PDB entry 9EVO | X-ray diffraction, 2.10 A resolution | chain A

# Chain A
Molecule: Apical membrane antigen 1
Source organism: Plasmodium falciparum 3D7
UniProt: Q7KQK5 (Q7KQK5_PLAF7); residues 97-442 here = UniProt positions 97-442
Chain sequence (363 residues; row label = number of the first residue in the row):
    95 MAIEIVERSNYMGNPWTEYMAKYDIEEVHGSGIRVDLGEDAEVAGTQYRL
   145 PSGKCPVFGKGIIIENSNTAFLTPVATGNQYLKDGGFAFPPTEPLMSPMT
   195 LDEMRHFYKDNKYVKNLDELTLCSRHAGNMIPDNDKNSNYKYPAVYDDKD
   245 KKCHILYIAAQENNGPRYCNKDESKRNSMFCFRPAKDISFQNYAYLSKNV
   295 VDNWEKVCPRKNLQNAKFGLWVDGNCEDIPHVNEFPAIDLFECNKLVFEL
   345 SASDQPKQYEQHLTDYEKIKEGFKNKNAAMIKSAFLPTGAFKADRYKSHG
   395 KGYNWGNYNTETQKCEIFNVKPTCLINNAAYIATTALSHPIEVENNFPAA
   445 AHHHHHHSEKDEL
Disordered / not traced: 95-106, 266-271, 380-386, 443-457
Differences from the reference sequence: initiating methionine (95); expression tag (96, 443-457); engineered mutation Ala164 (Thr in Q7KQK5), Ala288 (Thr in Q7KQK5), Ala373 (Ser in Q7KQK5), Ala423 (Ser in Q7KQK5); conflict Ala424 (Ser in Q7KQK5)
Disulfides: Cys149-Cys302, Cys217-Cys247, Cys263-Cys275, Cys320-Cys418, Cys337-Cys409

# Summary
Chain A is Apical membrane antigen 1 (Plasmodium falciparum 3D7); the structure, Plasmodium falciparum apical
membrane antigen 3D7, was determined by X-ray diffraction, deposited together with 8REK, 8REL and 9EVN.
